PDB entry 8PPR | electron microscopy, 3.00 A resolution | chains D and P of the 8 polymer chains in the assembly

[Chain D]
Molecule: Kinetochore-associated protein DSN1 homolog
Organism: Homo sapiens
UniProt: Q9H410 (DSN1_HUMAN); residue numbers follow UniProt; this construct covers 1-356
Amino-acid sequence (356 residues; numbered 1 to 356; the number before each row is that of its first residue):
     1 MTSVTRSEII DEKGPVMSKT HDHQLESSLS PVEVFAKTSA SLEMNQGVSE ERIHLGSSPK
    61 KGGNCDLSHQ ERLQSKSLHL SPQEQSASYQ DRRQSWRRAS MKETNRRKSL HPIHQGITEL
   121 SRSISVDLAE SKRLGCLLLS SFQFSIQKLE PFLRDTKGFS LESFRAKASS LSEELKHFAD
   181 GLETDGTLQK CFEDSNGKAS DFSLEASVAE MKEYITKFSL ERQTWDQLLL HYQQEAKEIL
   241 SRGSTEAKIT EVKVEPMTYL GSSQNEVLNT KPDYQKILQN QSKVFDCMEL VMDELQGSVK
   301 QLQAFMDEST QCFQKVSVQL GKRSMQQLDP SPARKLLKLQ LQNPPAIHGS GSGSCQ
Not modelled in the structure: 1-92, 341-356
What the authors report for this chain:
  - post-translational modification sites: S100, S109 (citing earlier work)
  - mutagenesis - S100D/S109D (25-fold): increased binding to CENP-C2-22
  - mutagenesis - P332W/R334A/L336R: decreased binding to NDC80C

[Chain P]
Molecule: Polyamine-modulated factor 1
Organism: Homo sapiens
UniProt: Q6P1K2 (PMF1_HUMAN); residues 1-205 here = UniProt positions 1-205
Amino-acid sequence (205 residues; numbered 1 to 205; the number before each row is that of its first residue):
     1 MAEASSANLG SGCEEKRHEG SSSESVPPGT TISRVKLLDT MVDTFLQKLV AAGSYQRFTD
    61 CYKCFYQLQP AMTQQIYDKF IAQLQTSIRE EISDIKEEGN LEAVLNALDK IVEEGKVRKE
   121 PAWRPSGIPE KDLHSVMAPY FLQQRDTLRR HVQKQEAENQ QLADAVLAGR RQVEELQLQV
   181 QAQQQAWQAL HREQRELVAV LREPE
Not modelled in the structure: 1-28, 205

[Interface between chain D and chain P]
Contacting residue pairs (32; chain D residue first):
  W96(D) - G99(P)
  E221(D) - G127(P)
  T224(D) - P129(P)
  W225(D) - P129(P)
  W225(D) - L133(P)  hydrophobic
  L228(D) - P129(P)  hydrophobic
  L228(D) - E130(P)
  S263(D) - E156(P)
  Q264(D) - N159(P)  hydrogen bond (side chain-backbone)
  Q264(D) - Q160(P)  hydrogen bond
  Q264(D) - A163(P)
  V267(D) - A163(P)  hydrophobic
  V267(D) - V166(P)  hydrophobic
  V267(D) - R170(P)  hydrogen bond (backbone-side chain)
  T270(D) - R170(P)  hydrogen bond
  K271(D) - R170(P)
  P272(D) - R170(P)
  I277(D) - V173(P)  hydrophobic
  V284(D) - Q184(P)
  C287(D) - Q184(P)  hydrogen bond
  C287(D) - Q188(P)
  M288(D) - Q184(P)
  M288(D) - W187(P)  hydrophobic
  V291(D) - W187(P)
  V291(D) - Q188(P)
  E294(D) - H191(P)  salt bridge
  E294(D) - Q194(P)
  L295(D) - L190(P)  hydrophobic
  L295(D) - Q194(P)
  S298(D) - Q194(P)
  L302(D) - L201(P)  hydrophobic
  F305(D) - L201(P)  hydrophobic
Other interface residues (no listed pair), chain D (25 interface residues in all): Y232, Y274, N280, Q281
Other interface residues (no listed pair), chain P (23 interface residues in all): M137, Q177, V180, Q181
The authors on this interface:
  - interface residues, chain D: W96(D)

[Overview]
Chain D and chain P form an interface of 25 and 23 residues respectively; the contacts include 5 hydrogen
bonds and 1 salt bridge. Polar pairs include E294(D)-H191(P), Q264(D)-N159(P) and Q264(D)-Q160(P). The paper
reports that S100D/S109D of chain D increase binding to CENP-C2-22; the interface residue W96(D).
Here chain D is Kinetochore-associated protein DSN1 homolog and chain P is Polyamine-modulated factor 1, both
from Homo sapiens. Entry 8PPR (Structure of the human outer kinetochore KMN network complex) was determined by
electron microscopy.
